Entry 6IFY (electron microscopy, 3.80 A resolution); this record covers chains G and J of the 10 polymer chains in the assembly.

Chain G:
Molecule: Type III-A CRISPR-associated RAMP protein Csm3
Source organism: Streptococcus thermophilus ND03
UniProt: A0A2U2M035 (A0A2U2M035_STRTR); numbering as in UniProt (aligned over 1-220)
Chain sequence (220 residues; numbered 1 to 220; the number before each row is that of its first residue):
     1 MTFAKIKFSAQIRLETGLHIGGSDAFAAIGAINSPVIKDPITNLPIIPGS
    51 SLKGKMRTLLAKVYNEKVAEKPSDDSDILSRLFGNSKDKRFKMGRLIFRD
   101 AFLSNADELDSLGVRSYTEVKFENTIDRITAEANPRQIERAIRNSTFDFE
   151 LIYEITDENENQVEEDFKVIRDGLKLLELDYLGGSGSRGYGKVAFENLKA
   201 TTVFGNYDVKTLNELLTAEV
Disordered / not traced: 1, 219-220
Sequence notes: engineered mutation Asn33 (Asp in A0A2U2M035)

Chain J:
Molecule: CTR1
Sequence (42 nucleotides; numbered 1 to 42; the number before each row is that of its first residue):
     1 GGUAGGAAUGGGUAAUUAUAGCGAGCUAGAAAGCCAAAGGUC
Disordered / not traced: 1-6, 35-42

How chain G and chain J interact:
Pairs across the interface (16):
  Ile29(G) with U17(J), hydrogen bond to the sugar; A18(J), phosphate contact
  Asn33(G) with U17(J), phosphate contact; A18(J), hydrogen bond to the phosphate
  Ser34(G) with A18(J), hydrogen bond to the base
  Ser86(G) with C26(J), base contact
  Lys92(G) with U27(J), sugar contact
  Thr125(G) with A18(J), base contact
  Ala133(G) with U16(J), hydrogen bond to the sugar
  Asn134(G) with U16(J), base contact; A18(J), hydrogen bond to the sugar
  Pro135(G) with U16(J), base contact; U17(J), sugar contact; A18(J), sugar contact
  Arg136(G) with A18(J), base contact
  Gln137(G) with U17(J), base contact
Also at the interface, not in a pair above, chain G (14 interface residues in all): Gly30, Lys87, Ile138
Also at the interface, not in a pair above, chain J (6 interface residues in all): U19

Overview:
14 residues of chain G face 6 of chain J across their interface, with 5 hydrogen bonds. Among the polar pairs
are Ser34(G)-A18(J), Ile29(G)-U17(J) and Ala133(G)-U16(J).
Here chain G is Type III-A CRISPR-associated RAMP protein Csm3 (Streptococcus thermophilus ND03) and chain J
is CTR1. Entry 6IFY (Type III-A Csm complex, Cryo-EM structure of Csm-CTR1) was determined by electron
microscopy (same publication as 6IFK, 6IFL, 6IFN, 6IFR, 6IFU, 6IFZ and 6IG0).
